Entry 7PB2 (X-ray diffraction, 3.41 A resolution); this record covers chains A and C of the 5 polymer chains in the assembly.

# Chain A
Protein: MHC class I antigen
From: Homo sapiens
Reference sequence: A0A583ZB34 (A0A583ZB34_HUMAN); residues 1-275 here correspond to UniProt positions 25-299 (UniProt number = residue number + 24)
Chain sequence (276 residues; numbered 1 to 276; the number before each row is that of its first residue):
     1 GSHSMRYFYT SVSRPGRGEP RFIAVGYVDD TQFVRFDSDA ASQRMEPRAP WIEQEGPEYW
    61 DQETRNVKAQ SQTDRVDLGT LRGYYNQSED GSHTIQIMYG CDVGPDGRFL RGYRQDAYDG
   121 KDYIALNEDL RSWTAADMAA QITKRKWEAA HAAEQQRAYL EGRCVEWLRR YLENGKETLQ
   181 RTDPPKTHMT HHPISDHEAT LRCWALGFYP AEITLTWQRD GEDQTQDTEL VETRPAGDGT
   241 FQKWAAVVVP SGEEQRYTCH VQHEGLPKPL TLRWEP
Not modelled in the structure: 1, 276
Cystine bridges: Cys101-Cys164, Cys203-Cys259
Sequence notes: expression tag (276)

# Chain C
Protein: KRAS G12D peptide (VVVGADGVGK)
Notes: EC 3.6.5.2
Reference sequence: P01111 (RASN_HUMAN); residues 1-10 here correspond to UniProt positions 7-16 (UniProt number = residue number + 6)
Chain sequence (10 residues; each row starts with the number of its first residue):
     1 VVVGADGVGK
Sequence notes: engineered mutation Asp6 (Gly12 in P01111)
From the paper describing this entry:
  - mutagenesis - G4A, D6A, G9A: decreased binding to JDI TCR
  - conformationally variable residues (side-chain flip): Val3, Val8

# Interface between chain A and chain C
Residue-residue contacts - 47 pairs, chain A then chain C:
  Met5(A) - Val1(C)
  Tyr7(A) - Val1(C)  hydrogen bond (side chain-backbone)
  Tyr7(A) - Val2(C)  hydrophobic
  Tyr9(A) - Val2(C)
  Tyr9(A) - Val3(C)
  Met45(A) - Val2(C)  hydrophobic
  Tyr59(A) - Val1(C)  hydrophobic
  Glu63(A) - Val1(C)
  Glu63(A) - Val2(C)  hydrogen bond (side chain-backbone)
  Asn66(A) - Val2(C)
  Asn66(A) - Gly4(C)
  Asn66(A) - Ala5(C)
  Ala69(A) - Ala5(C)  hydrophobic
  Gln70(A) - Ala5(C)
  Gln70(A) - Asp6(C)  hydrogen bond
  Thr73(A) - Asp6(C)
  Asp77(A) - Gly9(C)
  Asp77(A) - Lys10(C)  salt bridge
  Thr80(A) - Lys10(C)
  Leu81(A) - Lys10(C)
  Tyr84(A) - Lys10(C)  hydrogen bond (side chain-backbone)
  Ile95(A) - Lys10(C)
  Tyr99(A) - Val2(C)
  Tyr99(A) - Val3(C)  hydrogen bond (side chain-backbone)
  Arg114(A) - Asp6(C)  salt bridge
  Asp116(A) - Lys10(C)  salt bridge
  Tyr123(A) - Lys10(C)
  Thr143(A) - Lys10(C)  hydrogen bond (side chain-backbone)
  Lys146(A) - Val8(C)
  Lys146(A) - Gly9(C)
  Lys146(A) - Lys10(C)  hydrogen bond (side chain-backbone)
  Trp147(A) - Val8(C)  hydrogen bond (side chain-backbone)
  Trp147(A) - Gly9(C)  hydrogen bond (side chain-backbone)
  Trp147(A) - Lys10(C)
  Ala150(A) - Val8(C)  hydrophobic
  Gln155(A) - Gly4(C)  hydrogen bond (side chain-backbone)
  Gln155(A) - Ala5(C)  hydrogen bond (side chain-backbone)
  Gln155(A) - Asp6(C)
  Gln155(A) - Gly7(C)  hydrogen bond (side chain-backbone)
  Gln156(A) - Val3(C)
  Gln156(A) - Asp6(C)
  Tyr159(A) - Val1(C)  hydrogen bond (side chain-backbone)
  Tyr159(A) - Val2(C)
  Tyr159(A) - Val3(C)
  Arg163(A) - Val1(C)
  Trp167(A) - Val1(C)
  Tyr171(A) - Val1(C)  hydrogen bond (side chain-backbone)
Also at the interface, not in a pair above, chain A (31 interface residues in all): Val67, Ile97

# In short
31 residues of chain A and 10 residues of chain C are in contact, with 14 hydrogen bonds and 3 salt bridges.
Polar pairs include Asp77(A)-Lys10(C), Arg114(A)-Asp6(C) and Asp116(A)-Lys10(C). From the paper: G4A, D6A and
G9A of chain C reduce binding to JDI TCR; conformational variability at Val3(C) and Val8(C).
Chain A is MHC class I antigen (Homo sapiens) and chain C is KRAS G12D peptide (VVVGADGVGK); the structure,
Crystal structure of JDI TCR in complex with HLA-A*11:01 bound to KRAS G12D peptide (VVVGADGVGK), was
determined by X-ray diffraction, deposited together with 7OW3, 7OW4, 7OW5 and 7OW6.
